3FPH - chains A and B; structure by X-ray diffraction, 1.80 A resolution.

# Chain A (and B)
Name: Putative uncharacterized protein
Organism: Methanothermobacter thermautotrophicus
Notes: chain B of this document is another copy of the same molecule, construct and numbering; everything in this record applies to it too
UniProt: O26771 (O26771_METTH); residues 1-266 here = UniProt positions 1-266
Chain sequence (298 residues; numbered 1 to 298; the number before each row is that of its first residue):
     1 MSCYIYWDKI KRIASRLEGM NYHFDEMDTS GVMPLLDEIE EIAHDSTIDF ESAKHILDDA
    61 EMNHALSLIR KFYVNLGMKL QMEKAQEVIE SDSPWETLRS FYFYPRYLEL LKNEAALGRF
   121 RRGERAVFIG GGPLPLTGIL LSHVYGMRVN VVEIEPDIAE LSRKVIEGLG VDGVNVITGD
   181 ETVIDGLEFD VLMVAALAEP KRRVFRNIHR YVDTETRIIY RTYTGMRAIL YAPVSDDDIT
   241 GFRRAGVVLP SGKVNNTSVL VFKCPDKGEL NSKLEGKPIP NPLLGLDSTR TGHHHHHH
Disordered / not traced: 1, 266-298
Differences from the reference sequence: engineered mutation Q81 (Glu in O26771); expression tag (267-298)
Ligand contacts: glutamic acid (GLU): G77, Q81, F101, Y107, F128, G130, G131, L134, P135, L136, T137, R221
What the authors report for this chain:
  - binding site for glutamic acid: Y107, T137
  - conformationally variable residues (side-chain flip): Y73, Y107
  - catalytic residues: Y107 (proposed by the authors, not directly observed)
  - mutagenesis - Y107F: decreased catalytic activity

# How chain A and chain B interact
Cross-chain cystine bridges: C3(A)-C264(B), C264(A)-C3(B)
Residue-residue contacts (25):
  S2(A) with F242(B), hydrogen bond (side chain-backbone); R243(B); C264(B)
  C3(A) with R243(B); C264(B), disulfide
  Y4(A) with R243(B); R244(B), hydrogen bond (side chain-backbone)
  D49(A) with R244(B); V247(B)
  E51(A) with R244(B)
  S52(A) with R244(B), hydrogen bond
  K54(A) with K54(B)
  H55(A) with D236(B), salt bridge
  D236(A) with E51(B)
  F242(A) with S2(B), hydrogen bond (backbone-side chain)
  R243(A) with S2(B); C3(B); Y4(B)
  R244(A) with Y4(B), hydrogen bond (backbone-side chain); D49(B); E51(B); S52(B), hydrogen bond
  V247(A) with D49(B)
  C264(A) with S2(B); C3(B), disulfide
Other interface residues (no listed pair), chain A (16 interface residues in all): T224, P265
Other interface residues (no listed pair), chain B (16 interface residues in all): H55, G241, P265

# Summary
The chain A/chain B interface involves 16 residues from each chain, with 2 disulfide bonds, 6 hydrogen bonds
and 1 salt bridge. Polar pairs include H55(A)-D236(B), S2(A)-F242(B) and Y4(A)-R244(B). Chain A binds glutamic
acid. The paper reports the catalytic residue Y107(A); Y107F of chain A reduces catalytic activity.
Chain A and chain B are both Putative uncharacterized protein (Methanothermobacter thermautotrophicus); the
structure, Crystal Structure of E81Q mutant of MtNAS in complex with L-Glutamate, was determined by X-ray
diffraction (same publication as 3FPE, 3FPF, 3FPG and 3FPJ).
